6B7Z - chains E and F of the 6 polymer chains in the assembly; structure by electron microscopy, 6.50 A resolution (low resolution: residue-level contacts below are approximate; hydrogen-bond / salt-bridge calls are withheld).

# Chain E
Name: FAB H11 heavy chain
Source organism: Mus musculus
UniProt: P0DOX5 (IGG1_HUMAN); residues 127-221 here correspond to UniProt positions 125-219 (UniProt number = residue number - 2)
Sequence (218 residues; row label = number of the first residue in the row):
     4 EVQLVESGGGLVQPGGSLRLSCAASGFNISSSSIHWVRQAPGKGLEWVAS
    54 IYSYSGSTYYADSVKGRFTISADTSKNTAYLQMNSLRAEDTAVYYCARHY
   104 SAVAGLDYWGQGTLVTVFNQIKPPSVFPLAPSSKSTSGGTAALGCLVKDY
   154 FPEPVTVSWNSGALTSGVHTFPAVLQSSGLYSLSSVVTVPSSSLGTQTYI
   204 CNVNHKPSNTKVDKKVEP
Unresolved in the structure: 155
Disulfides: Cys25-Cys99, Cys148-Cys204

# Chain F
Name: FAB H11 light chain
Source organism: Mus musculus
UniProt: Q6GMX0 (Q6GMX0_HUMAN); residues 106-212 here correspond to UniProt positions 127-233 (UniProt number = residue number + 21)
Sequence (211 residues; numbered 2 to 212; the number before each row is that of its first residue):
     2 DIQMTQSPSSLSASVGDRVTITCRASQSVSSAVAWYQQKPGKAPKLLIYS
    52 ASSLYSGVPSRFSGSRSGTDYTLTISSLQPEDFATYYCQQSYFNPITFGQ
   102 GTKVEIKRTVAAPSVFIFPPSDEQLKSGTASVVCLLNNFYPREAKVQWKV
   152 DNALQSGNSQESVTEQDSKDSTYSLSSTLTLSKADYEKHKVYACEVTHQG
   202 LSSPVTKSFNR
Disulfides: Cys24-Cys89, Cys135-Cys195

# How chain E and chain F interact
Pairs across the interface (76):
  Gln42(E) with Gln39(F); Tyr88(F)
  Leu48(E) with Tyr88(F); Phe99(F)
  Glu49(E) with Phe99(F)
  Trp50(E) with Ile97(F); Phe99(F)
  Tyr62(E) with Phe94(F)
  Tyr98(E) with Gln39(F); Lys43(F); Ala44(F); Pro45(F)
  Tyr103(E) with Tyr50(F)
  Val106(E) with Ser32(F); Ser51(F); Ser92(F)
  Ala107(E) with Ala33(F); Val34(F); Ala35(F); Gln90(F); Ser92(F)
  Gly108(E) with Leu47(F)
  Leu109(E) with Tyr37(F); Leu47(F); Gln90(F)
  Asp110(E) with Leu47(F); Tyr56(F)
  Tyr111(E) with Tyr56(F)
  Trp112(E) with Pro45(F); Lys46(F); Leu47(F)
  Gly113(E) with Ala44(F)
  Gln114(E) with Ala44(F)
  Phe130(E) with Ser122(F); Glu124(F); Gln125(F)
  Pro131(E) with Ser122(F)
  Leu132(E) with Phe119(F); Pro120(F); Ser122(F); Val134(F)
  Ala133(E) with Pro120(F); Pro121(F)
  Lys137(E) with Phe210(F); Asn211(F)
  Ser140(E) with Phe117(F)
  Thr143(E) with Phe117(F)
  Ala144(E) with Phe117(F)
  Ala145(E) with Phe117(F); Phe119(F); Leu136(F)
  Leu149(E) with Gln125(F); Ser132(F)
  Lys151(E) with Thr130(F)
  Gly170(E) with Lys170(F)
  His172(E) with Asn138(F); Asn139(F); Thr165(F); Asp168(F); Lys170(F); Ser175(F)
  Thr173(E) with Thr165(F)
  Phe174(E) with Leu136(F); Ser163(F); Thr165(F); Ser175(F); Leu176(F); Ser177(F)
  Pro175(E) with Ser163(F); Val164(F); Thr165(F)
  Gln179(E) with Gln161(F)
  Val189(E) with Leu136(F); Asn138(F); Ser175(F)
  Thr191(E) with Asn138(F)
Also at the interface, not in a pair above, chain E (42 interface residues in all): Tyr55, Asp65, His102, Ala105, Ser138, Val177, Ser187
Also at the interface, not in a pair above, chain F (49 interface residues in all): Pro96, Gly100, Ile118, Ser128, Lys208

# Summary
The interface between chain E and chain F involves 42 residues on one side and 49 on the other.
Chain E is FAB H11 heavy chain and chain F is FAB H11 light chain, both from Mus musculus; the structure,
Cryo-EM structure of human insulin degrading enzyme in complex with FAB H11 heavy chain and FAB ..., was
determined by electron microscopy (same publication as 5WOB, 6B3Q, 6B70, 6BF7, 6BF9 and 6BFC).
